6ASW - chains A and T of the 4 polymer chains in the assembly; structure by X-ray diffraction, 2.60 A resolution.

Chain A:
Protein: HIV-1 reverse transcriptase P66 subunit
From: Human immunodeficiency virus type 1 group M subtype B (isolate BH10)
Notes: EC 2.7.7.49, 2.7.7.7
UniProtKB: P03366 (POL_HV1B1); residues 1-554 here correspond to UniProt positions 600-1153 (UniProt number = residue number + 599)
Sequence (556 residues; each row starts with the number of its first residue; numbers below 1 keep their minus sign (Met-1 is residue -1)):
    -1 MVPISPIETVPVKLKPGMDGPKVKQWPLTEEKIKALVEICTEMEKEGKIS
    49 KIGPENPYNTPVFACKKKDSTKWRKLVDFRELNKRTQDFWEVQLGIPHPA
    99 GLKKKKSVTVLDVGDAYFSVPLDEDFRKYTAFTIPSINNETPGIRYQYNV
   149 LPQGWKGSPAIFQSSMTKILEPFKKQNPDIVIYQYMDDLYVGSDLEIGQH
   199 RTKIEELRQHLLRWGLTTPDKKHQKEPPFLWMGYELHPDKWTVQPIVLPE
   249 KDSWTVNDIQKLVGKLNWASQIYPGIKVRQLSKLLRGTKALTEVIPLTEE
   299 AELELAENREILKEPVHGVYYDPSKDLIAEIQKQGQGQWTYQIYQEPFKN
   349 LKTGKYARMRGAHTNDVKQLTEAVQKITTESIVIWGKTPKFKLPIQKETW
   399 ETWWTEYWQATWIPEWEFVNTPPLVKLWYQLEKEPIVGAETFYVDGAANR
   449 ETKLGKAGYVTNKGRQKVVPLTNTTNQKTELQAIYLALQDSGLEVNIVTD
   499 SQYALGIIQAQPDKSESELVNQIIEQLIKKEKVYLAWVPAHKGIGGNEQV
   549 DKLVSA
Disordered / not traced: 554
Construct notes: initiating methionine (-1); expression tag (0); engineered mutation Cys63 (Ile662 in P03366), Ser280 (Cys879 in P03366)
Bound ions: Mg2+ site 1: Asp110, Val111, Asp185 (together with D4T); Mg2+ site 2: Asp443, Glu478, Asp498
Small-molecule neighbours: D4T (2',3'-dehydro-2',3'-deoxy-thymidine 5'-triphosphate): Lys65, Arg72, Asp110, Val111, Gly112, Asp113, Ala114, Tyr115, Gln151, Met184, Asp185, Lys220
UniProt features mapped onto this chain:
  - region: Phe227 to His235 (RT 'primer grip')
  - motif: Trp398 to Trp414 (Tryptophan repeat motif)
  - binding site (Mg(2+)): Asp110, Asp185, Asp186, Asp443, Glu478, Asp498, Asp549
  - site: Trp401 (Essential for RT p66/p51 heterodimerization), Trp414 (Essential for RT p66/p51 heterodimerization), Phe440, Tyr441 (Cleavage)

Chain T:
Molecule: 27-nt DNA strand
Sequence (27 nucleotides; row label = number of the first residue in the row):
   701 ATGAACGGCGCCCGAACAGGGACTGTG
Disordered / not traced: 701-703, 726-727

Chain A / chain T interface:
Residue-residue contacts - 39 pairs, chain A then chain T:
  Phe61(A) with DA704(T), base contact; DA705(T), sugar contact
  Ala62(A) with DA704(T), base contact
  Cys63(A) with DA704(T), base contact
  Leu74(A) with DA705(T), base contact
  Arg78(A) with DA705(T), phosphate contact; DC706(T), phosphate contact
  Asn81(A) with DC706(T), sugar contact
  Glu89(A) with DG707(T), phosphate contact; DG708(T), phosphate contact
  Gln91(A) with DG708(T), sugar contact
  Leu92(A) with DC709(T), sugar contact
  Ile94(A) with DG708(T), base contact; DC709(T), sugar contact
  Gly152(A) with DA705(T), base contact; DC706(T), sugar contact
  Lys154(A) with DC706(T), phosphate contact
  Pro157(A) with DC706(T), base contact; DG707(T), sugar contact
  Tyr183(A) with DG707(T), base contact
  Asn265(A) with DC711(T), sugar contact; DC712(T), phosphate contact
  Val276(A) with DC712(T), phosphate contact
  Ser280(A) with DC712(T), phosphate contact; DC713(T), phosphate contact
  Leu283(A) with DC713(T), phosphate contact
  Arg284(A) with DC713(T), salt bridge to the phosphate; DG714(T), phosphate contact
  Gly285(A) with DG714(T), hydrogen bond to the phosphate
  Lys287(A) with DG714(T), hydrogen bond to the phosphate; DA715(T), salt bridge to the phosphate
  Lys353(A) with DC712(T), salt bridge to the phosphate
  Ala355(A) with DC712(T), phosphate contact
  Lys374(A) with DC711(T), salt bridge to the phosphate
  Arg448(A) with DC723(T), hydrogen bond to the base
  Asn474(A) with DC723(T), sugar contact
  Gln500(A) with DG721(T), sugar contact; DA722(T), phosphate contact
  His539(A) with DC723(T), salt bridge to the phosphate
Interface residues without a listed pair, chain A (37 interface residues in all): Lys30, Val75, Gly93, Tyr115, Trp153, Lys281, Arg356, Gln475, Asp498
Interface residues without a listed pair, chain T (15 interface residues in all): DG710

In short:
The interface between chain A and chain T involves 37 residues on one side and 15 on the other, with 3
hydrogen bonds and 5 salt bridges. Polar pairs include Arg448(A)-DC723(T), Gly285(A)-DG714(T) and
Lys287(A)-DG714(T). Ligands of chain A: compound D4T.
Here chain A is HIV-1 reverse transcriptase P66 subunit (Human immunodeficiency virus type 1 group M subtype B
(isolate BH10)) and chain T is a 27-nt DNA strand. Entry 6ASW (Structure of HIV-1 reverse transcriptase (RT)
ternary complex with a double stranded DNA and an incoming ...) was determined by X-ray diffraction (same
publication as 6AMO, 6AN2, 6AN8, 6ANQ, 6AVM and 6AVT).
